PDB entry 3DRP | X-ray diffraction, 2.60 A resolution | chains A and B

Chain A:
Protein: Reverse transcriptase/ribonuclease H
Organism: Human immunodeficiency virus type 1
Notes: EC 2.7.7.49, 2.7.7.7, 3.1.26.4; fragment: gag-pol polyprotein p66 subunit
Reference sequence: P04585 (POL_HV1H2); residues 1-560 here correspond to UniProt positions 588-1147 (UniProt number = residue number + 587)
Sequence (563 residues; each row starts with the number of its first residue; numbers below 1 keep their minus sign (Met-2 is residue -2)):
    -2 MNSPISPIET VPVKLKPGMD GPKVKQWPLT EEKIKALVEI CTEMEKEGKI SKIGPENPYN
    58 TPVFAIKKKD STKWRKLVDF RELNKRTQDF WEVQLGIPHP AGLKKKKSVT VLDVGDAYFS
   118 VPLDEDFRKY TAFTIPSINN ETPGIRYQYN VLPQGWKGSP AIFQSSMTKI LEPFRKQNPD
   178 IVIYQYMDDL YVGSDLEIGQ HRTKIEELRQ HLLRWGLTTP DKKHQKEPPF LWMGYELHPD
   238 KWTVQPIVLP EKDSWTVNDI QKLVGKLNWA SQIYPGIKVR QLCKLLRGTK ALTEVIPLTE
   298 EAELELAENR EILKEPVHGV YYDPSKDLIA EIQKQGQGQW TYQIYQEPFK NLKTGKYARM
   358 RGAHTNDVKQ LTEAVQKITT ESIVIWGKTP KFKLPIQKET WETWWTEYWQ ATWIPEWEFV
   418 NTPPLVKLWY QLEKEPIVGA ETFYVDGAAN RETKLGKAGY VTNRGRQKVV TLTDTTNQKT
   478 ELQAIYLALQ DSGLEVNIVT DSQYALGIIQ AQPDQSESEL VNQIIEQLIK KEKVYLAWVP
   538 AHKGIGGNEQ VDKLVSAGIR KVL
Not modelled in the structure: -2 to -1, 558-560
Sequence notes: expression tag (-2 to 0)
Curated features (UniProtKB/Swiss-Prot):
  - region: Phe227 to His235 (RT 'primer grip')
  - motif: Trp398 to Trp414 (Tryptophan repeat motif)
  - binding site (Mg(2+)): Asp110, Asp185, Asp186, Asp443, Glu478, Asp498, Asp549
  - site: Trp401 (Essential for RT p66/p51 heterodimerization), Trp414 (Essential for RT p66/p51 heterodimerization), Phe440, Tyr441 (Cleavage), Leu560 (Cleavage)
Ligand contacts: R8E (3-{5-[(6-amino-1H-pyrazolo[3,4-b]pyridin-3-yl)methoxy]-2-chlorophenoxy}-5-chlorobenzonitrile): Pro95, Leu100, Lys101, Lys102, Lys103, Val106, Val108, Val179, Tyr181, Tyr188, Val189, Gly190, Pro225, Phe227, Trp229, Leu234, His235, Pro236, Tyr318

Chain B:
Protein: p51 RT
Organism: Human immunodeficiency virus type 1
Notes: fragment: gag-pol polyprotein p51 subunit
Reference sequence: P04585 (POL_HV1H2); residues 1-440 here correspond to UniProt positions 588-1027 (UniProt number = residue number + 587)
Sequence (443 residues; each row starts with the number of its first residue; numbers below 1 keep their minus sign (Met-2 is residue -2)):
    -2 MNSPISPIET VPVKLKPGMD GPKVKQWPLT EEKIKALVEI CTEMEKEGKI SKIGPENPYN
    58 TPVFAIKKKD STKWRKLVDF RELNKRTQDF WEVQLGIPHP AGLKKKKSVT VLDVGDAYFS
   118 VPLDEDFRKY TAFTIPSINN ETPGIRYQYN VLPQGWKGSP AIFQSSMTKI LEPFRKQNPD
   178 IVIYQYMDDL YVGSDLEIGQ HRTKIEELRQ HLLRWGLTTP DKKHQKEPPF LWMGYELHPD
   238 KWTVQPIVLP EKDSWTVNDI QKLVGKLNWA SQIYPGIKVR QLCKLLRGTK ALTEVIPLTE
   298 EAELELAENR EILKEPVHGV YYDPSKDLIA EIQKQGQGQW TYQIYQEPFK NLKTGKYARM
   358 RGAHTNDVKQ LTEAVQKITT ESIVIWGKTP KFKLPIQKET WETWWTEYWQ ATWIPEWEFV
   418 NTPPLVKLWY QLEKEPIVGA ETF
Not modelled in the structure: -2 to 5, 216-230, 357-360, 429-440
Sequence notes: expression tag (-2 to 0)
Curated features (UniProtKB/Swiss-Prot):
  - region: Phe227 to His235 (RT 'primer grip')
  - motif: Trp398 to Trp414 (Tryptophan repeat motif)
  - binding site (Mg(2+)): Asp110, Asp185, Asp186
  - site: Trp401 (Essential for RT p66/p51 heterodimerization), Trp414 (Essential for RT p66/p51 heterodimerization), Phe440 (Cleavage)

Interface between chain A and chain B:
Contacting residue pairs - 106 pairs, chain A then chain B:
  Val8(A) with Glu53(B)
  Pro9(A) with Glu53(B)
  Gln85(A) with Glu53(B), hydrogen bond (side chain-backbone)
  Asp86(A) with Lys20(B), salt bridge; Pro55(B)
  Phe87(A) with Pro52(B); Pro55(B)
  Trp88(A) with Pro52(B), hydrogen bond (backbone-backbone); Asn54(B); Pro55(B); Tyr56(B); Asn57(B); Thr131(B); Arg143(B)
  Gln91(A) with Asn137(B), hydrogen bond; Thr139(B); Pro140(B)
  Leu92(A) with Asn137(B)
  Gly93(A) with Asn137(B), hydrogen bond (backbone-side chain)
  Ile94(A) with Asn137(B)
  Pro95(A) with Asn136(B); Asn137(B)
  His96(A) with Asn136(B), hydrogen bond (backbone-side chain)
  Gly99(A) with Asn136(B); Glu138(B)
  Ala158(A) with Pro52(B)
  Ser162(A) with Pro52(B)
  Thr165(A) with Pro140(B)
  Tyr181(A) with Glu138(B), hydrogen bond
  Gln182(A) with Pro140(B)
  Arg356(A) with Gln394(B)
  Arg358(A) with Gln394(B), hydrogen bond; Glu396(B), salt bridge
  Glu370(A) with Gln394(B)
  Gln373(A) with Glu396(B); Thr397(B); Thr400(B); Trp401(B)
  Thr377(A) with Trp24(B)
  Ile380(A) with Leu26(B); Thr27(B)
  Val381(A) with Pro25(B), hydrophobic; Ile135(B); Asn136(B), hydrogen bond (backbone-backbone)
  Ile382(A) with Ile135(B); Asn136(B)
  Trp383(A) with Ile135(B)
  Gly384(A) with Thr27(B); Glu28(B), hydrogen bond (backbone-backbone); Ile135(B)
  Trp402(A) with Lys331(B), hydrogen bond (backbone-side chain); Asp364(B), hydrogen bond
  Thr403(A) with Lys331(B)
  Tyr405(A) with Lys331(B), hydrogen bond (backbone-side chain)
  Trp406(A) with Lys331(B); Pro392(B), hydrophobic; Val417(B); Asn418(B); Thr419(B)
  Gln407(A) with Lys331(B), hydrogen bond (backbone-side chain); Pro392(B); Ile393(B); Gln394(B)
  Ala408(A) with Trp337(B), hydrophobic; Asp364(B); Pro392(B), hydrogen bond (backbone-backbone); Ile393(B)
  Thr409(A) with Asp364(B), hydrogen bond (backbone-side chain)
  Trp410(A) with Asn363(B); Val365(B), hydrophobic; Trp401(B)
  Pro412(A) with Trp401(B), hydrophobic
  Glu432(A) with Asn255(B)
  Pro433(A) with Asn255(B); Thr290(B)
  Val435(A) with Thr290(B)
  Thr439(A) with Ala288(B); Leu289(B), hydrogen bond (side chain-backbone)
  Tyr441(A) with Gln258(B), hydrogen bond; Lys287(B), hydrogen bond (side chain-backbone)
  Val458(A) with Thr286(B)
  Thr459(A) with Thr286(B), hydrogen bond (backbone-side chain)
  Asn460(A) with Thr286(B); Lys287(B); Ala288(B)
  Asn494(A) with Leu289(B)
  Gln500(A) with Pro420(B); Pro421(B); Leu422(B), hydrogen bond (side chain-backbone)
  Leu503(A) with Pro421(B), hydrophobic
  Gln507(A) with Pro421(B)
  Tyr532(A) with Asn255(B), hydrogen bond
  Trp535(A) with Leu422(B), hydrophobic; Trp426(B), hydrophobic
  Val536(A) with Gln258(B)
  Pro537(A) with Gly262(B); Asn265(B)
  Lys540(A) with Asn265(B)
  Ile542(A) with Val261(B), hydrophobic; Leu283(B), hydrophobic
  Gly543(A) with Leu283(B), hydrogen bond (backbone-backbone); Gly285(B)
  Gly544(A) with Gly285(B), hydrogen bond (backbone-backbone); Thr286(B)
  Gln547(A) with Gly285(B); Thr286(B)
Interface residues without a listed pair, chain A (73 interface residues in all): Leu100, Lys101, Ile159, Gln161, Arg172, Ile180, Thr376, Thr386, Ile434, Gly436, Val496, Gly504, Ala534, Gly541, Glu546
Interface residues without a listed pair, chain B (56 interface residues in all): Val254, Cys280, Arg284, Leu368, Tyr405

Overview:
73 residues of chain A and 56 residues of chain B are in contact, with 23 hydrogen bonds and 2 salt bridges.
Among the polar pairs are Asp86(A)-Lys20(B), Arg358(A)-Glu396(B) and Gln85(A)-Glu53(B). Ligands of chain A:
compound R8E.
Here chain A is Reverse transcriptase/ribonuclease H and chain B is p51 RT, both from Human immunodeficiency
virus type 1. Entry 3DRP (HIV reverse transcriptase in complex with inhibitor R8e) was determined by X-ray
diffraction together with 3DRR and 3DRS from the same study.
